Entry 3NU1 (X-ray diffraction, 2.50 A resolution); this record covers chain A.

# Chain A
Protein: Hemin-binding periplasmic protein
Source organism: Yersinia pestis
UniProtKB: Q1C0R0 (Q1C0R0_YERPA); residues 26-279 here = UniProt positions 26-279
Sequence (254 residues; each row starts with the number of its first residue):
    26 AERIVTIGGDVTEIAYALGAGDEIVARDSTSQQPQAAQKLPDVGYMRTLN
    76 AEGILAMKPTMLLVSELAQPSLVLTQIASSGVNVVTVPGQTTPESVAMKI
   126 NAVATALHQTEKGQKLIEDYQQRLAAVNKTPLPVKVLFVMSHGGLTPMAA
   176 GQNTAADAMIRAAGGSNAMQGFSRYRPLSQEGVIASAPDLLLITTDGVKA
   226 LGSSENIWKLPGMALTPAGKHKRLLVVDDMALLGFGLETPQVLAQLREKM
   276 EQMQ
Ion coordination: heme Fe site 1 near Tyr-70 (its only coordinating residue here); heme Fe site 2 near His-167 (its only coordinating residue here)
Small-molecule neighbours:
  - heme (HEM), molecule 1: Ser-54, Thr-55, Tyr-70, Arg-72, Thr-179, Ala-180, Ala-181, Arg-199, Tyr-200, Met-255, Leu-258
  - heme (HEM), molecule 2: Met-165, His-167, Leu-170, Met-173, Tyr-200, Asp-254, Leu-258

# Overview
Ligands of chain A: heme.
Chain A is Hemin-binding periplasmic protein (Yersinia pestis); the structure, Structure of holo form of a
periplasmic heme binding protein, was determined by X-ray diffraction together with 3MD9 from the same study.
